Entry 7M2N (X-ray diffraction, 2.50 A resolution); this record covers chains B and D of the 4 polymer chains in the assembly.

== Chain B (and D) ==
Name: L-lactate dehydrogenase A chain
Source organism: Homo sapiens
Notes: EC 1.1.1.27; chain D of this document is another copy of the same molecule, construct and numbering; everything in this record applies to it too
UniProt: P00338 (LDHA_HUMAN); residues 0-331 here correspond to UniProt positions 1-332 (UniProt number = residue number + 1)
Sequence (338 residues; each row starts with the number of its first residue; numbering starts at 0):
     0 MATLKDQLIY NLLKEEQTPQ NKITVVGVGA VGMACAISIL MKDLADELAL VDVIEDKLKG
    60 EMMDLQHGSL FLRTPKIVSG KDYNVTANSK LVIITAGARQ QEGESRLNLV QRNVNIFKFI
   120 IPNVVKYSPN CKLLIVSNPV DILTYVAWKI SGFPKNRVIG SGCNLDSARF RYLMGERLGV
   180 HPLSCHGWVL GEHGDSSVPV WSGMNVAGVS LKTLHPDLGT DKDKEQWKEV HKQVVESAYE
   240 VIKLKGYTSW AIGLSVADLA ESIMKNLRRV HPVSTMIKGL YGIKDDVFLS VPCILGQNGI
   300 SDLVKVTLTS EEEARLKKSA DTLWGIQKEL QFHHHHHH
Not modelled in the structure: 0, 15-16, 334-337 (chain D: 0, 332-337)
Construct notes: expression tag (332-337)
Small-molecule neighbours:
  - NADH (NAI; 1,4-dihydronicotinamide adenine dinucleotide): Val25, Gly26, Val27, Gly28, Ala29, Val30, Gly31, Asp51, Val52, Ile53, Lys56, Tyr82, Thr94, Ala95, Gly96, Arg98, Ile115, Ile119, Val135, Ser136, Asn137, Val139, Ser160, Gly161, Leu164, His192, Tyr246, Thr247, Ile251
  - YOJ (5-[(5'-{1-(4-carboxy-1,3-thiazol-2-yl)-5-(cyclopropylmethyl)-4-[(3-fluoro-4-sulfamoylphenyl)methyl]-1H-pyrazol-3-yl}-2'-fluoro[1,1'-biphenyl]-4-yl)oxy]-1H-1,2,3-triazole-4-carboxylic acid): Arg105, Leu106, Leu108, Val109, Asn137, Pro138, Val139, Asp140, Ile141, Leu164, Arg168, Glu191, His192, Gly193, Asp194, Val234, Ala237, Tyr238, Ile241, Thr247, Leu322, Ile325
Curated features (UniProtKB/Swiss-Prot):
  - active site: His192 (Proton acceptor)
  - binding site (NAD(+)): Arg98, Asn137
  - binding site (substrate): Arg105, Asn137, Arg168, Thr247
  - modified residue: Ala1 (N-acetylalanine), Lys4 (N6-acetyllysine), Tyr9 (Phosphotyrosine), Lys13 (N6-acetyllysine), Thr17 (Phosphothreonine), Lys56 (N6-acetyllysine), Lys80 (N6-acetyllysine), Lys117 (N6-acetyllysine), Lys125 (N6-acetyllysine), Lys223 (N6-acetyllysine), Lys231 (N6-acetyllysine), Tyr238 (Phosphotyrosine), Lys242 (N6-acetyllysine), Thr308 (Phosphothreonine), Ser309 (Phosphoserine), Lys317 (N6-acetyllysine), Thr321 (Phosphothreonine)
  - cross-link: Lys56 (Glycyl lysine isopeptide (Lys-Gly) (interchain with G-Cter in SUMO2))

== How chain B and chain D interact ==
Pairs across the interface (37; chain B residue first):
  Arg72(B) - Arg72(D)
  Gly178(B) - Arg267(D)  hydrogen bond (backbone-side chain)
  Val179(B) - Arg267(D)
  Val179(B) - Val269(D)  hydrophobic
  Val179(B) - Ile293(D)  hydrophobic
  His180(B) - Leu266(D)
  His180(B) - Arg267(D)  hydrogen bond (backbone-backbone)
  His180(B) - Arg268(D)
  Leu182(B) - Arg268(D)
  Ser183(B) - Arg268(D)
  Ser183(B) - Val269(D)  hydrogen bond (side chain-backbone)
  His185(B) - His185(D)
  Trp187(B) - Ala206(D)  hydrogen bond (side chain-backbone)
  Trp187(B) - Gly207(D)
  Gly202(B) - Gly207(D)
  Val205(B) - Val303(D)  hydrophobic
  Ala206(B) - Trp187(D)
  Ala206(B) - Pro291(D)  hydrophobic
  Gly207(B) - Trp187(D)
  Gly207(B) - Gly202(D)
  Val208(B) - Val305(D)  hydrophobic
  Leu213(B) - Thr306(D)
  Leu266(B) - His180(D)
  Arg267(B) - Gly178(D)  hydrogen bond (side chain-backbone)
  Arg267(B) - Val179(D)
  Arg267(B) - His180(D)  hydrogen bond (backbone-backbone)
  Arg268(B) - His180(D)
  Arg268(B) - Leu182(D)
  Arg268(B) - Ser183(D)
  Val269(B) - Val179(D)  hydrophobic
  Val269(B) - Ser183(D)  hydrogen bond (backbone-side chain)
  Val269(B) - Val205(D)  hydrophobic
  Pro291(B) - Ala206(D)  hydrophobic
  Ile293(B) - Val179(D)  hydrophobic
  Val303(B) - Val205(D)  hydrophobic
  Val305(B) - Val208(D)  hydrophobic
  Thr306(B) - Leu213(D)
Other interface residues (no listed pair), chain B (26 interface residues in all): Ser201, Asn204, Lys304
Other interface residues (no listed pair), chain D (26 interface residues in all): Ser201, Asn204, Lys304

== Summary ==
The chain B/chain D interface involves 26 residues from each chain, with 7 hydrogen bonds. Polar contacts
include Gly178(B)-Arg267(D), Ser183(B)-Val269(D) and Trp187(B)-Ala206(D). Chain B binds NADH and compound YOJ.
Chain B and chain D are both L-lactate dehydrogenase A chain (Homo sapiens); the structure, Crystal structure
of Human Lactate Dehydrogenase A with Inhibitor Compound 15, was determined by X-ray diffraction (same
publication as 8FW6).
